PDB entry 7M7H | electron microscopy, 4.10 A resolution (low resolution: residue-level contacts below are approximate; hydrogen-bond / salt-bridge calls are withheld) | chains B and D of the 6 polymer chains in the assembly

== Chain B ==
Protein: EryAI, 6-deoxyerythronolide-B synthase EryA3, modules 5 and 6 chimera
Source organism: Saccharopolyspora erythraea
Notes: EC 2.3.1.94; fragment: EryA1  + EryA3
UniProtKB: chimeric construct of Q5UNP6, Q03133: residues 32-1485 from Q5UNP6 (Q5UNP6_SACER) positions 557-2010 (UniProt number = residue number + 525); residues 1491-1767 from Q03133 positions 2896-3172 (UniProt number = residue number + 1405)
Amino-acid sequence (1784 residues; each row starts with the number of its first residue):
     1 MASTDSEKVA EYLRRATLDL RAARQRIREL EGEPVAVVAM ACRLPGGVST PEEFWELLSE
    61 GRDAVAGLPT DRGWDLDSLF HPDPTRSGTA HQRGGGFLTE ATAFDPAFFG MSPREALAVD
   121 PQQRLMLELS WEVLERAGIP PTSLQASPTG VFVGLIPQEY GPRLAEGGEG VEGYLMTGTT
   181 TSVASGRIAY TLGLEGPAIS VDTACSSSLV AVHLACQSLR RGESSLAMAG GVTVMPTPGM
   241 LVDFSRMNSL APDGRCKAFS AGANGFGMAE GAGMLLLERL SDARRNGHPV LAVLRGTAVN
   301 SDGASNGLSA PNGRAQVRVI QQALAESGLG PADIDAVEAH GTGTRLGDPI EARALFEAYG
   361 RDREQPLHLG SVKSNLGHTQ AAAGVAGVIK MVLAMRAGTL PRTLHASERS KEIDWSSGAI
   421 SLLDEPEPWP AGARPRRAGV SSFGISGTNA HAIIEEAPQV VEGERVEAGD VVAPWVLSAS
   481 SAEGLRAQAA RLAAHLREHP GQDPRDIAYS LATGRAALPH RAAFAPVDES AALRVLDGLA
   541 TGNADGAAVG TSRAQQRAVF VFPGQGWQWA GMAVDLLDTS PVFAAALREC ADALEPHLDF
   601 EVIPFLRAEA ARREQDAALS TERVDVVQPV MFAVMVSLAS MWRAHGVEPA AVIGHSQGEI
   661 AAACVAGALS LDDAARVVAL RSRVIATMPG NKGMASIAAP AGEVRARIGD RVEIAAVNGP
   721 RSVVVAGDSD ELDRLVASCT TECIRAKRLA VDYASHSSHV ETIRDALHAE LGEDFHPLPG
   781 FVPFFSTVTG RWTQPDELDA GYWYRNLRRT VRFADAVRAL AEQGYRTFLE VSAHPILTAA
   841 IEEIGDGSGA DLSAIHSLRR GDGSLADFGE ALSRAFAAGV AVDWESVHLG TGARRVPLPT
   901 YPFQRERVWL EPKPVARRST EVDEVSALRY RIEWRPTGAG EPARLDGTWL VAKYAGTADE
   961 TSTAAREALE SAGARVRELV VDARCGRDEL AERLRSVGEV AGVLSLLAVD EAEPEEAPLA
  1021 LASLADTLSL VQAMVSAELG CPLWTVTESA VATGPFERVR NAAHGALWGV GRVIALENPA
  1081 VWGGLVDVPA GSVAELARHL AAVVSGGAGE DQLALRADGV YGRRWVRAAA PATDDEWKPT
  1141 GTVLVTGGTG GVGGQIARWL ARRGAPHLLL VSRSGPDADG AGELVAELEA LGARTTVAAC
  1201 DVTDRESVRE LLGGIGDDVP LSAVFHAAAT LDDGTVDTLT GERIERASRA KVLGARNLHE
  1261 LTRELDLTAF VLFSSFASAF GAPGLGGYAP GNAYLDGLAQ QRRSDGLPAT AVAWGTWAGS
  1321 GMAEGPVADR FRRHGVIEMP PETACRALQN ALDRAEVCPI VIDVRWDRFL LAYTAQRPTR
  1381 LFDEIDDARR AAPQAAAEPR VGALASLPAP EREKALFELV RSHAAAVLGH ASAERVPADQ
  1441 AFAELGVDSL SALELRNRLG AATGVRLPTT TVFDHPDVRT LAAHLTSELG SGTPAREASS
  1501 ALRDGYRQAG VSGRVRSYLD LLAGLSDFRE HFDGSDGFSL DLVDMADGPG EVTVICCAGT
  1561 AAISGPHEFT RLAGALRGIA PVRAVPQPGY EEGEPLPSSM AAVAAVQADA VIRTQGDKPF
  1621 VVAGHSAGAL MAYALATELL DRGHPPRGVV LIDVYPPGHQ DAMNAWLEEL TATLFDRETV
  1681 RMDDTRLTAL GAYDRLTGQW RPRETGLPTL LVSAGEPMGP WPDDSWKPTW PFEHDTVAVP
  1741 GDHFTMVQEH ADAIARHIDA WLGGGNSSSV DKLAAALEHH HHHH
Disordered / not traced: 913-937, 1364-1403, 1491-1784
Differences from the reference sequence: expression tag (1-31, 1768-1784); linker (1486-1490)
UniProt features mapped onto this chain:
  - active site: Ser1626 (Nucleophile), His1743 (Proton acceptor)
  - binding site (substrate): Thr1560, Ala1627, Asp1653

== Chain D ==
Protein: 1B2 (light chain)
Source organism: Homo sapiens
Amino-acid sequence (236 residues; each row starts with the number of its first residue):
     1 LFAIPLVVPF YSHSALDVVM TQSPLSLPVT PGEPASISCR SSQSLLHSNG YNYLDWYLQK
    61 PGQSPQLLIY LGSNRASGVP DRFSGSGSGT DFTLKISRVE AEDVGVYYCM QSLQTPRLTF
   121 GPGTKVDIKR TVAAPSVFIF PPSDEQLKSG TASVVCLLNN FYPRGAKVQW KVDNALQSGN
   181 SQESVTEQDS KDSTYSLSST LTLSKADYEK HKVYACEVTH QGLSSPVTKS FNRGEC
Disordered / not traced: 1-16, 173-176, 210-214, 232-236
Disulfides: Cys39-Cys109, Cys156-Cys216

== How chain B and chain D interact ==
Pairs across the interface (19):
  Ala10(B) with Asn49(D)
  Leu13(B) with Tyr51(D); Leu71(D)
  Arg14(B) with Asn49(D); Tyr51(D)
  Thr17(B) with Tyr51(D); Asn74(D)
  Leu20(B) with Tyr70(D)
  Arg21(B) with Ser73(D); Asn74(D)
  Arg24(B) with Arg75(D); Ala76(D); Ser77(D)
  Arg28(B) with Arg75(D); Asp81(D)
  Gly328(B) with Arg98(D)
  Leu329(B) with Arg98(D)
  Gly330(B) with Arg98(D)
  Asp333(B) with Arg98(D)
Also at the interface, not in a pair above, chain B (13 interface residues in all): Ala332
Also at the interface, not in a pair above, chain D (12 interface residues in all): Gly32

== Overview ==
13 residues of chain B face 12 of chain D across their interface. From UniProt: active-site residues
Ser1626(B) and His1743(B) and 3 substrate-binding residues on chain B.
Chain B is EryAI, 6-deoxyerythronolide-B synthase EryA3, modules 5 and 6 chimera (Saccharopolyspora erythraea)
and chain D is 1B2 (light chain) (Homo sapiens); the structure, 6-Deoxyerythronolide B synthase (DEBS) module
1 in complex with antibody fragment 1B2: State 1', was determined by electron microscopy, deposited together
with 7M7E, 7M7F, 7M7G, 7M7I and 7M7J.
